5E4H - chain A; structure by X-ray diffraction, 2.90 A resolution.

Chain A:
Molecule: Myosin-II heavy chain kinase A
Organism: Dictyostelium discoideum
Notes: EC 2.7.11.7; fragment: alpha kinase domain
Reference sequence: P42527 (MHCKA_DICDI); residues 552-841 here = UniProt positions 552-841
Chain sequence (307 residues; each row starts with the number of its first residue):
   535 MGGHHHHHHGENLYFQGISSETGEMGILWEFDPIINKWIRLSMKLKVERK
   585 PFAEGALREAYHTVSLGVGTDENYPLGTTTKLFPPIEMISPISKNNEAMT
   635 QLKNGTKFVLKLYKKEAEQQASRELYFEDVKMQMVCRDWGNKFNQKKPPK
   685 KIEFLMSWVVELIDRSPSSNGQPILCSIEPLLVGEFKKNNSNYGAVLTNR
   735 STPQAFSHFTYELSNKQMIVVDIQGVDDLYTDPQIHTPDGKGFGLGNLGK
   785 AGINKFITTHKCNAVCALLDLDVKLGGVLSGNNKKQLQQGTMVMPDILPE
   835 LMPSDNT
Disordered / not traced: 535-552, 650-654, 810-841
Modified / non-standard residues: Thr612 (phosphothreonine; TPO); Asp663 (aspartyl phosphate; PHD)
Differences from the reference sequence: expression tag (535-551)
Metal / ion sites: Zn2+: His742, His794, Cys796, Cys800
Curated features (UniProtKB/Swiss-Prot):
  - binding site (ATP): Gly778 to Gly783
From the paper describing this entry:
  - post-translational modification sites: Thr612, Asp663
  - interface residues: Thr612, Thr614, Ile620, Phe720, Lys722
  - catalytic residues: Asp766 (citing earlier work)
  - mutagenesis - D663A, D663S: increased binding to mant-ATP
  - mutagenesis - Y647A, Y647F, D663A, D663S: decreased catalytic activity (ATPase activity)
  - mutagenesis - Y647A, Y647F, D663A, D663S: decreased catalytic activity (kinase activity)
  - mutagenesis - Y647A: decreased binding to mant-ATP
  - mutagenesis - R592A (6-fold): decreased catalytic activity on ATP

Summary:
His742, His794, Cys796 and Cys800 coordinate Zn2+. From UniProt: 6 ATP-binding residues. The paper reports the
catalytic residue Asp766; Y647A, Y647F and D663A, among others, reduce catalytic activity (ATPase activity); 5
substitutions were tested in all.
Chain A is Myosin-II heavy chain kinase A (Dictyostelium discoideum); the structure, Crystal Structure of
Apoenzyme Alpha-kinase Domain of Myosin-II Heavy Chain Kinase A, was determined by X-ray diffraction,
deposited together with 5DYJ and 5E9E.
